Entry 7UT1 (electron microscopy, 3.80 A resolution); this record covers chains g and h of the 28 polymer chains in the assembly.

Chain g (and h):
Name: Integrase
Organism: Mouse mammary tumor virus
Notes: chain h of this document is another copy of the same molecule, construct and numbering; everything in this record applies to it too
Reference sequence: O56220 (O56220_MMTV); residues 1-319 here correspond to UniProt positions 1437-1755 (UniProt number = residue number + 1436)
Chain sequence (319 residues; row label = number of the first residue in the row):
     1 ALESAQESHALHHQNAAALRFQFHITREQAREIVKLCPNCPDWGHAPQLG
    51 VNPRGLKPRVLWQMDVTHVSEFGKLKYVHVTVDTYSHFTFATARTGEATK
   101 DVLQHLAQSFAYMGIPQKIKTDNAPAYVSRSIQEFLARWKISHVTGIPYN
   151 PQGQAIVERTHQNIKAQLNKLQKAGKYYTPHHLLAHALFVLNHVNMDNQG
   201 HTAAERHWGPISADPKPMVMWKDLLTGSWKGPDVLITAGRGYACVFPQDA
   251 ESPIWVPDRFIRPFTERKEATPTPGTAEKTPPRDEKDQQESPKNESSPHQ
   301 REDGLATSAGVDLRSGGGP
Not modelled in the structure: 42-53, 146-154, 210-216, 265-319 (chain h: 1, 42-55, 145-153, 173-175, 210-216, 266-319)
Construct notes: engineered mutation Ser252 (Thr1688 in O56220)
Bound ions: Zn2+: His9, His13, Cys37, Cys40
What the authors report for this chain:
  - mutagenesis - R27A/R31A: abolished catalytic activity
  - mutagenesis - R159E, W255A: abolished catalytic activity on strand transfer
  - mutagenesis - P125T, Y149G, D223A, D223R: decreased catalytic activity on c.i.
  - mutagenesis - D223A (30- to 40-fold), D223R (30- to 40-fold): increased catalytic activity on h.s. integration
  - mutagenesis - P125D, P125T, Y149G, D223R, W255A: decreased catalytic activity (3'-processing)
  - mutagenesis - R159E: abolished catalytic activity (3'-processing)

Interface between chain g and chain h:
Contacting residue pairs - 59 pairs, chain g then chain h:
  Glu7(g) - Arg138(h)
  Glu7(g) - Lys140(h)  salt bridge
  Leu11(g) - Arg138(h)
  Lys100(g) - Tyr178(h)
  Leu103(g) - Tyr178(h)
  Leu103(g) - His182(h)
  Gln104(g) - Tyr178(h)
  Gln104(g) - Thr179(h)  hydrogen bond
  Gln104(g) - His182(h)
  Ala107(g) - His182(h)
  Gln108(g) - His181(h)
  Gln108(g) - Ala185(h)
  Phe110(g) - Phe189(h)
  Ala111(g) - Tyr112(h)  hydrogen bond (backbone-side chain)
  Ala111(g) - Ala185(h)
  Ala111(g) - Phe189(h)  hydrophobic
  Ala111(g) - His193(h)  hydrogen bond (backbone-side chain)
  Tyr112(g) - Ala111(h)  hydrogen bond (side chain-backbone)
  Tyr112(g) - Tyr112(h)  hydrophobic
  Tyr112(g) - His193(h)
  Met113(g) - His193(h)  hydrogen bond (backbone-side chain)
  Ile115(g) - Phe189(h)  hydrophobic
  Arg138(g) - Leu11(h)
  Trp139(g) - Leu11(h)
  Trp139(g) - His12(h)
  Trp139(g) - His186(h)
  Trp139(g) - Phe189(h)  hydrophobic
  Tyr178(g) - Lys100(h)  hydrogen bond
  Tyr178(g) - Leu103(h)
  Tyr178(g) - Gln104(h)
  Thr179(g) - Gln104(h)
  His181(g) - Gln108(h)
  His182(g) - Gln104(h)
  His182(g) - Ala107(h)
  Ala185(g) - Gln108(h)
  Ala185(g) - Ala111(h)
  His186(g) - Trp139(h)
  Leu188(g) - Ala111(h)  hydrophobic
  Phe189(g) - Phe110(h)
  Phe189(g) - Ala111(h)  hydrophobic
  Phe189(g) - Ile115(h)  hydrophobic
  His193(g) - Ala111(h)
  His193(g) - Tyr112(h)
  His193(g) - Gly114(h)
  His193(g) - Trp208(h)
  Trp208(g) - His193(h)
  Trp208(g) - Ala204(h)  hydrophobic
  Trp208(g) - Trp208(h)
  Arg240(g) - Asp258(h)  salt bridge
  Arg240(g) - Ile261(h)
  Tyr242(g) - Pro263(h)  hydrophobic
  Phe246(g) - Leu56(h)
  Ala250(g) - Leu56(h)
  Ser252(g) - Thr265(h)
  Pro253(g) - Pro217(h)
  Trp255(g) - Met218(h)  hydrogen bond (side chain-backbone)
  Trp255(g) - Pro263(h)  hydrophobic
  Trp255(g) - Phe264(h)  hydrogen bond (side chain-backbone)
  Trp255(g) - Thr265(h)
Other interface residues (no listed pair), chain g (35 interface residues in all): Gly114, Lys140, Ile236, Cys244
Other interface residues (no listed pair), chain h (37 interface residues in all): Ser4, Met113, Ser131, Arg262

Summary:
35 residues of chain g and 37 residues of chain h are in contact; the contacts include 8 hydrogen bonds and 2
salt bridges. Among the polar pairs are Glu7(g)-Lys140(h), Arg240(g)-Asp258(h) and Gln104(g)-Thr179(h). From
the paper: P125D, P125T and Y149G of chain g, among others, reduce catalytic activity (3'-processing); P125T,
Y149G and D223A of chain g, among others, reduce catalytic activity on c.i.; 8 substitutions were tested in
all.
Both chains are Integrase (Mouse mammary tumor virus). Entry 7UT1 (Higher-order assembly of multiple MMTV
strand transfer complex intasomes) was determined by electron microscopy, deposited together with 7USF.
